Entry 3NQU (X-ray diffraction, 2.50 A resolution); this record covers chains A and B.

Chain A:
Molecule: Histone H3-like centromeric protein A
Source organism: Homo sapiens
Reference sequence: P49450 (CENPA_HUMAN); numbering as in UniProt (aligned over 1-140)
Chain sequence (140 residues; row label = number of the first residue in the row):
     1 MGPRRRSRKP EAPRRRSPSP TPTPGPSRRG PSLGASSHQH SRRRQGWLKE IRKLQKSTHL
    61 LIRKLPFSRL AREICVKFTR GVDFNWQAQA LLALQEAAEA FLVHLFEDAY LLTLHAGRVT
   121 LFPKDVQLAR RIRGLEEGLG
Unresolved in the structure: 1-58, 135-140
Swiss-Prot annotation at these positions:
  - region: Gln-39 to Leu-54 (Important for flexibility of DNA ends that protrude from nucleosomes)
  - modified residue: Gly-2 (N,N,N-trimethylglycine), Ser-7 (Phosphoserine), Ser-17 (Phosphoserine), Ser-19 (Phosphoserine), Ser-27 (Phosphoserine), Ser-68 (Phosphoserine)
Reported in the primary citation:
  - mutagenesis - H104G: decreased localization to centromere targeting
  - mutagenesis - L112C: unchanged localization to centromere targeting
  - mutagenesis - H104G/L112C: abolished localization to targeting to centromeres

Chain B:
Molecule: Histone H4
Source organism: Homo Sapiens
Reference sequence: P62805 (H4_HUMAN); residues 0-102 here correspond to UniProt positions 1-103 (UniProt number = residue number + 1)
Chain sequence (103 residues; each row starts with the number of its first residue; numbering starts at 0):
     0 MSGRGKGGKG LGKGGAKRHR KVLRDNIQGI TKPAIRRLAR RGGVKRISGL IYEETRGVLK
    60 VFLENVIRDA VTYTEHAKRK TVTAMDVVYA LKRQGRTLYG FGG
Unresolved in the structure: 0-24, 92-102
Swiss-Prot annotation at these positions:
  - DNA-binding region: Lys-16 to Lys-20
  - modified residue: Ser-1 (N-acetylserine), Arg-3 (Asymmetric dimethylarginine), Lys-5 (N6-(2-hydroxyisobutyryl)lysine), Lys-8 (N6-(2-hydroxyisobutyryl)lysine), Lys-12 (N6-(2-hydroxyisobutyryl)lysine), Lys-16 (N6-(2-hydroxyisobutyryl)lysine), Lys-20 (N6,N6,N6-trimethyllysine), Lys-31 (N6-(2-hydroxyisobutyryl)lysine), Lys-44 (N6-(2-hydroxyisobutyryl)lysine), Ser-47 (Phosphoserine), Tyr-51 (Phosphotyrosine), Lys-59 (N6-(2-hydroxyisobutyryl)lysine), Lys-77 (N6-(2-hydroxyisobutyryl)lysine), Lys-79 (N6-(2-hydroxyisobutyryl)lysine), Thr-80 (Phosphothreonine), Tyr-88 (Phosphotyrosine), Lys-91 (N6-(2-hydroxyisobutyryl)lysine)
  - cross-link (Glycyl lysine isopeptide (Lys-Gly)): Lys-12 (interchain with G-Cter in SUMO2), Lys-20 (interchain with G-Cter in SUMO2), Lys-31 (interchain with G-Cter in SUMO2), Lys-59 (interchain with G-Cter in SUMO2), Lys-79 (interchain with G-Cter in SUMO2), Lys-91 (interchain with G-Cter in SUMO2)

Chain A / chain B interface:
Residue-residue contacts (78; chain A residue first):
  His-59(A) with Arg-40(B), hydrogen bond (backbone-side chain)
  Leu-61(A) with Ala-33(B); Arg-36(B), hydrogen bond (backbone-side chain); Leu-37(B), hydrophobic; Arg-40(B)
  Ile-62(A) with Ile-29(B), hydrophobic
  Pro-66(A) with Gly-28(B)
  Phe-67(A) with Leu-62(B), hydrophobic
  Leu-70(A) with Asn-25(B); Ile-26(B), hydrophobic; Leu-58(B), hydrophobic; Leu-62(B), hydrophobic
  Ala-71(A) with Ile-66(B)
  Glu-73(A) with Asn-25(B)
  Ile-74(A) with Leu-62(B), hydrophobic; Glu-63(B); Ile-66(B), hydrophobic
  Cys-75(A) with Ile-66(B), hydrophobic; Val-70(B), hydrophobic
  Phe-78(A) with Arg-67(B); Val-70(B), hydrophobic; Thr-71(B)
  Thr-79(A) with Val-70(B)
  Phe-84(A) with Glu-74(B); Arg-78(B); Lys-79(B)
  Asn-85(A) with Lys-79(B), hydrogen bond (backbone-backbone); Thr-80(B); Val-81(B), hydrogen bond (backbone-backbone)
  Trp-86(A) with Ile-66(B), hydrophobic; Val-70(B), hydrophobic; Val-81(B), hydrophobic
  Gln-87(A) with Thr-80(B); Val-81(B), hydrogen bond (backbone-backbone); Thr-82(B); Ala-83(B)
  Gln-89(A) with Ala-83(B)
  Ala-90(A) with Val-81(B); Thr-82(B); Val-86(B)
  Leu-94(A) with Val-65(B), hydrophobic; Ile-66(B), hydrophobic; Val-86(B), hydrophobic
  Ala-97(A) with Phe-61(B); Leu-90(B), hydrophobic
  Ala-98(A) with Leu-58(B), hydrophobic; Phe-61(B), hydrophobic
  Phe-101(A) with Val-57(B), hydrophobic; Phe-61(B), hydrophobic
  Leu-102(A) with Leu-37(B), hydrophobic; Val-57(B), hydrophobic
  Val-103(A) with Leu-37(B); Gly-41(B)
  Leu-105(A) with Val-57(B), hydrophobic
  Phe-106(A) with Leu-37(B); Ala-38(B), hydrophobic; Val-43(B); Ile-50(B), hydrophobic; Thr-54(B)
  Glu-107(A) with Gly-41(B)
  Tyr-110(A) with Gly-42(B); Val-43(B), hydrophobic; Lys-44(B)
  Val-119(A) with Arg-45(B)
  Thr-120(A) with Arg-45(B); Ile-46(B); Ser-47(B)
  Leu-121(A) with Val-43(B), hydrophobic; Arg-45(B), hydrogen bond (backbone-backbone); Ile-46(B); Ser-47(B), hydrogen bond (backbone-backbone); Ile-50(B), hydrophobic
  Pro-123(A) with Leu-49(B), hydrophobic; Glu-53(B)
  Val-126(A) with Ile-50(B), hydrophobic
  Gln-127(A) with Glu-53(B), hydrogen bond
  Arg-130(A) with Glu-53(B), salt bridge; Val-57(B)
Also at the interface, not in a pair above, chain A (39 interface residues in all): Arg-69, Asp-83, Glu-99, Phe-122
Also at the interface, not in a pair above, chain B (42 interface residues in all): Ile-34, Lys-59, Thr-73

In short:
39 residues of chain A face 42 of chain B across their interface; the contacts include 8 hydrogen bonds and 1
salt bridge. Polar pairs include Arg-130(A)/Glu-53(B), His-59(A)/Arg-40(B) and Leu-61(A)/Arg-36(B). The paper
reports that H104G of chain A reduces localization to centromere targeting; H104G/L112C of chain A abolish
localization to targeting to centromeres.
Here chain A is Histone H3-like centromeric protein A (Homo sapiens) and chain B is Histone H4 (Homo Sapiens).
Entry 3NQU (Crystal structure of partially trypsinized (CENP-A/H4)2 heterotetramer) was determined by X-ray
diffraction (same publication as 3NQJ).
